Entry 3BPN (X-ray diffraction, 3.02 A resolution); this record covers chains A and B of the 3 polymer chains in the assembly.

== Chain A ==
Name: Interleukin-4
Source organism: Homo sapiens
UniProtKB: P05112 (IL4_HUMAN); residues 1-129 here correspond to UniProt positions 25-153 (UniProt number = residue number + 24)
Sequence (129 residues; row label = number of the first residue in the row):
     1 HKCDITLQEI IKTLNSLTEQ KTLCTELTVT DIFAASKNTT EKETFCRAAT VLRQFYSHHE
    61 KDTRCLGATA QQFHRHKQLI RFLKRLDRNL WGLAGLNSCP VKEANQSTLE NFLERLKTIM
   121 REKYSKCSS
Disordered / not traced: 1-2, 129
Swiss-Prot annotation at these positions:
  - glycosylation: Asn38 (N-linked (GlcNAc...) asparagine)
Disulfides: Cys3-Cys127, Cys24-Cys65, Cys46-Cys99

== Chain B ==
Name: Interleukin-4 receptor alpha chain
Source organism: Homo sapiens
Notes: fragment: Extracellular domain, residues 27-227
UniProtKB: P24394 (IL4RA_HUMAN); residues 2-202 here correspond to UniProt positions 27-227 (UniProt number = residue number + 25)
Sequence (205 residues; each row starts with the number of its first residue; numbers below 1 keep their minus sign (Ala-2 is residue -2)):
    -2 ADPFKVLQEP TCVSDYMSIS TCEWKMNGPT QCSTELRLLY QLVFLLSEAH TCIPENNGGA
    58 GCVCHLLMDD VVSADQYTLD LWAGQQLLWK GSFKPSEHVK PRAPGNLTVH TQVSDTLLLT
   118 WSNPYPPDNY LYNHLTYAVN IWSENDPADF RIYQVTYLEP SLRIAASTLK SGISYRARVR
   178 AWAQCYNTTW SEWSPSTKWH NSYRE
Disordered / not traced: -2 to -1, 199-202
Sequence notes: expression tag (-2 to 1); engineered mutation Gln28 (Asn53 in P24394), Gln73 (Asn98 in P24394), Gln109 (Asn134 in P24394), Gln151 (Asn176 in P24394)
Swiss-Prot annotation at these positions:
  - motif: Trp187 to Ser191 (WSXWS motif)
  - site: Tyr13 (Major IL4 binding determinant), Leu39 (Minor IL4 binding determinant), Phe41 (Minor IL4 binding determinant), Asp67 (Minor IL4 binding determinant), Val69 (Minor IL4 binding determinant), Asp72 (Major IL4 binding determinant), Tyr127 (Minor IL4 binding determinant), Tyr183 (Major IL4 binding determinant)
  - glycosylation (N-linked (GlcNAc...) asparagine): Asn103, Asn184
Disulfides: Cys9-Cys19, Cys29-Cys59, Cys49-Cys61
Covalently attached groups: N-acetylglucosamine (NAG) linked to Asn103, Asn184

== How chain A and chain B interact ==
Residue-residue contacts (31):
  Ile5(A) - Cys182(B)
  Ile5(A) - Tyr183(B)
  Thr6(A) - Ser70(B)  hydrogen bond
  Gln8(A) - His131(B)  hydrogen bond
  Glu9(A) - Tyr13(B)  hydrogen bond
  Glu9(A) - Val69(B)
  Glu9(A) - Ser70(B)  hydrogen bond (side chain-backbone)
  Glu9(A) - Tyr127(B)
  Glu9(A) - Tyr183(B)  hydrogen bond
  Lys12(A) - Pro124(B)
  Lys12(A) - Asp125(B)
  Lys12(A) - Asn126(B)
  Lys12(A) - Tyr127(B)
  Thr13(A) - Tyr127(B)  hydrogen bond
  Arg53(A) - Phe41(B)
  Arg81(A) - Asp67(B)  salt bridge
  Arg85(A) - Asp67(B)  salt bridge
  Arg85(A) - Val69(B)
  Arg85(A) - Asp125(B)
  Arg85(A) - Tyr127(B)
  Asp87(A) - Phe41(B)
  Arg88(A) - Leu39(B)
  Arg88(A) - Phe41(B)
  Arg88(A) - Asp67(B)  salt bridge
  Arg88(A) - Val69(B)
  Arg88(A) - Ala71(B)
  Arg88(A) - Asp72(B)  salt bridge
  Asn89(A) - Val69(B)
  Asn89(A) - Ser70(B)
  Asn89(A) - Ala71(B)  hydrogen bond (side chain-backbone)
  Trp91(A) - Phe41(B)
Interface residues without a listed pair, chain A (14 interface residues in all): Gly92
Interface residues without a listed pair, chain B (16 interface residues in all): Val68
From the paper, about this interface:
  - interface residues, chain A: Glu9(A), Arg88(A)
  - interface residues, chain B: Tyr13(B), Ser70(B), Asp72(B), Tyr183(B)

== In short ==
14 residues of chain A and 16 residues of chain B are in contact; the contacts include 7 hydrogen bonds and 4
salt bridges. Polar contacts include Arg81(A)-Asp67(B), Arg85(A)-Asp67(B) and Arg88(A)-Asp67(B). Covalently
linked N-acetylglucosamine: at Asn103(B) and Asn184(B). From the paper: interface residues Glu9(A), Arg88(A)
and Tyr13(B) among others.
Chain A is Interleukin-4 and chain B is Interleukin-4 receptor alpha chain, both from Homo sapiens; the
structure, Crystal structure of the IL4-IL4R-IL13Ra ternary complex, was determined by X-ray diffraction
together with 3BPL and 3BPO from the same study.
